Entry 5LAJ (X-ray diffraction, 2.90 A resolution); this record covers chains A and B of the 28 polymer chains in the assembly.

== Chain A ==
Name: Proteasome subunit alpha type-2
From: Saccharomyces cerevisiae (strain ATCC 204508 / S288c)
Notes: EC 3.4.25.1
UniProt: P23639 (PSA2_YEAST); residues 1-250 here = UniProt positions 1-250
Amino-acid sequence (250 residues; each row starts with the number of its first residue):
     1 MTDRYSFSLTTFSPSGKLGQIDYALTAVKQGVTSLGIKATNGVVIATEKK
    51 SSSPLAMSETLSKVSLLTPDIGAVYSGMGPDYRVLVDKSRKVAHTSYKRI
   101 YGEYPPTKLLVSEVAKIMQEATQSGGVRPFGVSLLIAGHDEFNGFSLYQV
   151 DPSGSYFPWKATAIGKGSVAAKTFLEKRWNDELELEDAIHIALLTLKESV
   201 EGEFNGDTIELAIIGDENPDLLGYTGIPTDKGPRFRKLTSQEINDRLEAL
Swiss-Prot annotation at these positions:
  - cross-link: K108 (Glycyl lysine isopeptide (Lys-Gly) (interchain with G-Cter in ubiquitin))

== Chain B ==
Name: Proteasome subunit alpha type-3
From: Saccharomyces cerevisiae (strain ATCC 204508 / S288c)
Notes: EC 3.4.25.1
UniProt: P23638 (PSA3_YEAST); residues 0-257 here correspond to UniProt positions 1-258 (UniProt number = residue number + 1)
Amino-acid sequence (258 residues; row label = number of the first residue in the row; numbering starts at 0):
     0 MGSRRYDSRTTIFSPEGRLYQVEYALESISHAGTAIGIMASDGIVLAAER
    50 KVTSTLLEQDTSTEKLYKLNDKIAVAVAGLTADAEILINTARIHAQNYLK
   100 TYNEDIPVEILVRRLSDIKQGYTQHGGLRPFGVSFIYAGYDDRYGYQLYT
   150 SNPSGNYTGWKAISVGANTSAAQTLLQMDYKDDMKVDDAIELALKTLSKT
   200 TDSSALTYDRLEFATIRKGANDGEVYQKIFKPQEIKDILVKTGITKKDED
   250 EEADEDMK
Not modelled in the structure: 0, 245-257
Swiss-Prot annotation at these positions:
  - cross-link (Glycyl lysine isopeptide (Lys-Gly)): K99 (interchain with G-Cter in ubiquitin), K198 (interchain with G-Cter in ubiquitin), K230 (interchain with G-Cter in ubiquitin)

== Interface between chain A and chain B ==
Contacting residue pairs (61; chain A residue first):
  R4(A) - S2(B)  hydrogen bond (backbone-side chain)
  Y5(A) - S2(B)
  Y5(A) - Y5(B)
  S6(A) - G125(B)
  S6(A) - L127(B)
  F7(A) - S2(B)
  F7(A) - Y5(B)
  F7(A) - D6(B)
  F7(A) - G126(B)
  S8(A) - G126(B)  hydrogen bond (backbone-backbone)
  S8(A) - L127(B)
  S8(A) - R128(B)  hydrogen bond (side chain-backbone)
  T10(A) - R128(B)
  T11(A) - S7(B)
  T11(A) - T9(B)
  T11(A) - Q20(B)
  F12(A) - Q20(B)
  F12(A) - Y23(B)
  F12(A) - R128(B)
  F12(A) - P129(B)
  F12(A) - G131(B)
  S13(A) - Y23(B)
  P14(A) - Y23(B)  hydrophobic
  P14(A) - E26(B)
  S15(A) - E26(B)
  G16(A) - Y23(B)
  G16(A) - S27(B)  hydrogen bond (backbone-side chain)
  L18(A) - L79(B)  hydrophobic
  L18(A) - R128(B)
  K38(A) - E57(B)  salt bridge
  S112(A) - E84(B)
  K116(A) - I85(B)
  Q119(A) - A81(B)
  Q119(A) - D82(B)  hydrogen bond
  Q119(A) - I85(B)
  Q119(A) - R128(B)
  T122(A) - R128(B)  hydrogen bond (backbone-side chain)
  Q123(A) - Y121(B)
  Q123(A) - L127(B)
  Q123(A) - R128(B)  hydrogen bond (side chain-backbone)
  Q123(A) - P129(B)
  Q123(A) - F130(B)
  G125(A) - L127(B)
  S153(A) - A81(B)
  G154(A) - A81(B)
  S155(A) - A81(B)
  Y156(A) - E84(B)  hydrogen bond
  P158(A) - L56(B)
  P158(A) - E57(B)  hydrogen bond (backbone-backbone)
  P158(A) - T60(B)
  P158(A) - S61(B)
  W159(A) - L55(B)
  W159(A) - L56(B)
  K160(A) - T54(B)
  K160(A) - L55(B)  hydrogen bond (backbone-backbone)
  K160(A) - L56(B)
  K160(A) - E57(B)
  A161(A) - L55(B)
  L175(A) - L55(B)
  E176(A) - T54(B)
  E176(A) - L55(B)
Interface residues without a listed pair, chain A (33 interface residues in all): S124, F157, K172
Interface residues without a listed pair, chain B (32 interface residues in all): A24, H30, S53, T80

== Overview ==
Chain A and chain B form an interface of 33 and 32 residues respectively, with 10 hydrogen bonds and 1 salt
bridge. Polar pairs include K38(A)-E57(B), R4(A)-S2(B) and S8(A)-R128(B).
Chain A is Proteasome subunit alpha type-2 and chain B is Proteasome subunit alpha type-3, both from
Saccharomyces cerevisiae (strain ATCC 204508 / S288c); the structure, Ligand-induced Lys33-Thr1 crosslinking
at the yeast proteasomal subunit beta5 by sulfonate esters, was determined by X-ray diffraction (same
publication as 5LAI).
